PDB entry 6NIJ | electron microscopy, 5.70 A resolution (low resolution: residue-level contacts below are approximate; hydrogen-bond / salt-bridge calls are withheld) | chains A and B of the 8 polymer chains in the assembly

[Chain A]
Molecule: AMC011 Glycoprotein 120
From: Human immunodeficiency virus 1
Sequence (473 residues; numbered 31 to 507 plus 16 insertion-coded residues; 20 numbers in that range are skipped by the numbering (no residue carries them; nothing is unmodelled there); the number before each row is that of its first residue; a row labelled like 139A-139N holds insertion residues (139A, then the next letters in order)):
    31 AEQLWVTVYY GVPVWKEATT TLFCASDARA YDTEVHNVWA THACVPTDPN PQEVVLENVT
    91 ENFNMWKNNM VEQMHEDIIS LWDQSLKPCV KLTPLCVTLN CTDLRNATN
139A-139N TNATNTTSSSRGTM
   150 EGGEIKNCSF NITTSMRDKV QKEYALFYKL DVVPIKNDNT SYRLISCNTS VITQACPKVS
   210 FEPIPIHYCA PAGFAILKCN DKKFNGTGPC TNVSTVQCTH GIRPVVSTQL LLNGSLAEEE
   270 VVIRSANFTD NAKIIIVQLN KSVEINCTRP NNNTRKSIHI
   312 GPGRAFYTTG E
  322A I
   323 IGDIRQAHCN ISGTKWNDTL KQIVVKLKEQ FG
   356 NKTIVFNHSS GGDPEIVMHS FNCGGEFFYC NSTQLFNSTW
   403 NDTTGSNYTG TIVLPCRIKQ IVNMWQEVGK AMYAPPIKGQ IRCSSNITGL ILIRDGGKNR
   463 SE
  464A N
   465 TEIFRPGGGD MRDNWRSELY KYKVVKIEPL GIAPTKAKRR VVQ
Not modelled in the structure: 139A-139N, 403-412
Disulfide bonds: Cys54-Cys74, Cys119-Cys205, Cys126-Cys196, Cys131-Cys157, Cys218-Cys247, Cys228-Cys239, Cys296-Cys331, Cys378-Cys445, Cys385-Cys418
Covalently attached groups: N-acetylglucosamine (NAG) linked to Asn130, Asn160
From the paper describing this entry:
  - post-translational modification sites: Asn160

[Chain B]
Molecule: AMC011 Glycoprotein 41
From: Human immunodeficiency virus 1
Sequence (345 residues; row label = number of the first residue in the row):
   512 AVGIGAVFLG FLGAAGSTMG AASMTLTVQA RLLLSGIVQQ QNNLLRAIEA QQHLLQLTVW
   572 GIKQLQARVL AVERYLKDQQ LLGIWGCSGK LICTTAVPWN TSWSNKSYNQ IWNNMTWMEW
   632 EREIDNYTSL IYTLIEDSQN QQEKNEQELL ELDKWASLWN WFDITKWLWY IKIFIMIVGG
   692 LIGLRIVFTV LSIVNRIRQG YSPLSFQTPL PTPRGPDRPE GIEEEGGERD RDRSDRLVTG
   752 FLALIWVDLR SLCLFSYHRL RDLLLIVTRI VELLGRRGWG VLKYWWNLLQ YWSQELRNSA
   812 VSLLNATAIA VAEGTDRVIE VSQRAFRAIL HVPVRIRQGL ERALV
Not modelled in the structure: 512-517, 559-565, 665-856
Disulfide bonds: Cys598-Cys604

[Chain A / chain B interface]
Contacting residue pairs (116; chain A residue first):
  Glu32(A) with Tyr619(B)
  Leu34(A) with Val608(B); Pro609(B); Trp610(B)
  Trp35(A) with Ile603(B); Cys604(B); Thr605(B); Thr606(B); Ala607(B); Val608(B)
  Val36(A) with Cys604(B); Thr606(B); Val608(B); Ile646(B)
  Thr37(A) with Trp596(B); Ile603(B); Cys604(B); Thr606(B)
  Val38(A) with Met530(B); Ile603(B); Trp623(B); Trp628(B)
  Tyr39(A) with Leu537(B); Thr538(B); Gln540(B); Ala541(B); Leu602(B); Ile603(B)
  Tyr40(A) with Gln540(B); Leu544(B)
  Gly41(A) with Gly521(B); Phe522(B); Gln540(B)
  Val42(A) with Phe522(B); Leu537(B); Trp628(B)
  Pro43(A) with Gly521(B); Phe522(B); Ala525(B); Ala526(B); Trp628(B); Met629(B)
  Val44(A) with Phe522(B); Trp628(B); Glu632(B)
  Trp45(A) with Phe522(B); Ala526(B); Met629(B)
  Lys46(A) with Arg633(B)
  Phe53(A) with Gln575(B)
  Cys54(A) with Trp571(B); Gln575(B)
  Ala70(A) with Trp571(B)
  His72(A) with Arg557(B)
  Ala73(A) with Thr569(B); Trp571(B)
  Cys74(A) with Leu556(B)
  Val75(A) with Asn553(B); Gln575(B)
  Gln82(A) with Leu523(B)
  Val84(A) with Leu523(B); Gly524(B)
  Val85(A) with Gly524(B)
  Leu86(A) with Gly524(B); Ala526(B); Gly527(B)
  Asn88(A) with Gly527(B)
  Val89(A) with Ala526(B); Gly527(B); Met629(B)
  Gln103(A) with Lys574(B)
  Asp107(A) with Val570(B); Trp571(B); Lys574(B)
  Ser110(A) with Val570(B)
  Leu111(A) with Thr569(B); Val570(B); Trp571(B)
  Gln114(A) with Thr569(B); Val570(B)
  Tyr217(A) with Trp571(B)
  Ala221(A) with Ala582(B); Arg585(B)
  Phe223(A) with Arg585(B)
  Thr244(A) with Phe522(B); Leu523(B)
  Ile491(A) with Phe522(B)
  Glu492(A) with Phe522(B)
  Pro493(A) with Asp589(B)
  Leu494(A) with Glu632(B); Tyr643(B)
  Ile496(A) with Trp628(B); Trp631(B); Ile642(B); Tyr643(B)
  Ala497(A) with Trp623(B); Met626(B); Trp631(B)
  Pro498(A) with Trp610(B); Trp623(B); Trp631(B)
  Thr499(A) with Tyr619(B); Trp623(B)
  Lys500(A) with Tyr619(B)
  Lys502(A) with Thr605(B); Ala607(B)
  Arg503(A) with Gly597(B); Thr605(B); Gln650(B); Glu654(B)
  Val505(A) with Gln653(B); Glu657(B)
  Val506(A) with Glu657(B)
  Gln507(A) with Gln653(B); Glu657(B); Leu660(B)
Other interface residues (no listed pair), chain A (57 interface residues in all): Thr51, Leu52, Pro76, Glu87, Ile215, Pro220, Gly222
Other interface residues (no listed pair), chain B (56 interface residues in all): Phe519, Ala578, Gln590, Lys601, Asp636

[Overview]
Chain A and chain B form an interface of 57 and 56 residues respectively. Covalently linked
N-acetylglucosamine: at Asn130(A) and Asn160(A). The paper reports a modification site at Asn160(A).
Here chain A is AMC011 Glycoprotein 120 and chain B is AMC011 Glycoprotein 41, both from Human
immunodeficiency virus 1. Entry 6NIJ (PGT145 Fab in complex with full length AMC011 HIV-1 Env) was determined
by electron microscopy together with 6OLP from the same study.
